PDB entry 8P0T | electron microscopy, 2.65 A resolution | chains D and E of the 28 polymer chains in the assembly

== Chain D ==
Name: Proteasome subunit alpha type
Source organism: Trichomonas vaginalis G3
UniProt: A2DTN3 (A2DTN3_TRIV3); numbering as in UniProt (aligned over 1-235)
Amino-acid sequence (235 residues; each row starts with the number of its first residue):
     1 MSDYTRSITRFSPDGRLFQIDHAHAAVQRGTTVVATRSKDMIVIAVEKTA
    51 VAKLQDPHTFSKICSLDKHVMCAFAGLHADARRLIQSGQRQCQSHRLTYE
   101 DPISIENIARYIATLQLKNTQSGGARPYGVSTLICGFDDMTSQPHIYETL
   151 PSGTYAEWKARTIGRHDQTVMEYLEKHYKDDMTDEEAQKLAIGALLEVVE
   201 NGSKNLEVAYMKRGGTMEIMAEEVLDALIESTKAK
Not modelled in the structure: 1-2, 234-235
Disulfide bonds: Cys64-Cys72

== Chain E ==
Name: Proteasome subunit alpha type
Source organism: Trichomonas vaginalis G3
UniProt: A2FCM7 (A2FCM7_TRIV3); residue numbers follow UniProt; this construct covers 1-251
Amino-acid sequence (251 residues; each row starts with the number of its first residue):
     1 MFNSGSEYDRNVNTFSPDGRLLQVEYAIEAVKLGSSAVAILCPEGVIFAV
    51 EKRLSSQLLIASSVEKVYAIDDHVGVVMAGLAADGRTMVEHMRVEAQNHR
   101 FSFDEPIGIKAVTQSVCDLALAFGEGRRKKGDGQMSRPFGTALLVAGIEN
   151 GKCHLFHTDPSGTYTECRARAIGGGSEGAEALLRDLYKDGMTLHEAEDLA
   201 LSTLRQVIQEKLNENNVEVACARVSTGKFEIYTSEQRQEIVARLPPPIIP
   251 E
Not modelled in the structure: 1-8, 127-133, 247-251

== Interface between chain D and chain E ==
Contacting residue pairs (82):
  Thr5(D) with Glu125(E); Gly126(E); Gln134(E), hydrogen bond
  Arg6(D) with Glu125(E)
  Ser7(D) with Val12(E); Gly124(E), hydrogen bond (side chain-backbone); Glu125(E), hydrogen bond (backbone-side chain); Ser136(E), hydrogen bond (side chain-backbone)
  Thr9(D) with Ser136(E), hydrogen bond (backbone-side chain); Arg137(E)
  Arg10(D) with Arg10(E), hydrogen bond (side chain-backbone); Asn11(E); Val12(E); Gln23(E); Glu125(E), salt bridge
  Phe11(D) with Gln23(E), hydrogen bond (backbone-side chain); Tyr26(E); Ala27(E), hydrophobic; Ala30(E), hydrophobic; Leu81(E), hydrophobic; Arg137(E); Pro138(E); Phe139(E); Gly140(E)
  Ser12(D) with Tyr26(E)
  Pro13(D) with Tyr26(E), hydrophobic; Glu29(E)
  Asp14(D) with Glu29(E); Leu33(E)
  Gly15(D) with Tyr26(E); Glu29(E); Ala30(E); Leu33(E)
  Leu17(D) with Leu81(E), hydrophobic; Arg137(E)
  Arg37(D) with Ile60(E)
  Arg110(D) with Arg86(E)
  Ala113(D) with Arg86(E), hydrogen bond (backbone-side chain)
  Thr114(D) with Arg86(E), hydrogen bond
  Leu117(D) with Ala83(E); Asp84(E); Arg86(E); Thr87(E); Arg137(E)
  Thr120(D) with Ser136(E); Arg137(E), hydrogen bond (backbone-side chain)
  Gln121(D) with Asp84(E), hydrogen bond; Thr87(E); Met135(E); Ser136(E), hydrogen bond (backbone-backbone); Arg137(E); Phe139(E)
  Ser122(D) with Ser136(E)
  Gly123(D) with Ser136(E)
  Ser152(D) with Ala83(E)
  Gly153(D) with Ala83(E); Arg86(E), hydrogen bond (backbone-side chain)
  Thr154(D) with Ala82(E); Ala83(E); Arg86(E)
  Tyr155(D) with Arg86(E)
  Ala156(D) with Leu59(E), hydrophobic; Ser63(E); Val64(E), hydrophobic
  Glu157(D) with Leu59(E); Ile60(E), hydrogen bond (backbone-backbone); Ser63(E), hydrogen bond (backbone-side chain)
  Trp158(D) with Ser55(E); Ser56(E); Leu58(E); Leu59(E); Ile60(E)
  Lys159(D) with Gln57(E), hydrogen bond (side chain-backbone); Leu58(E), hydrogen bond (backbone-backbone); Ile60(E)
  Ala160(D) with Leu58(E)
  Met171(D) with Ser56(E); Leu58(E), hydrophobic
  Leu174(D) with Leu58(E), hydrophobic
  Glu175(D) with Ser56(E), hydrogen bond; Leu58(E)
  Tyr178(D) with Leu58(E), hydrophobic
Other interface residues (no listed pair), chain D (34 interface residues in all): Tyr147
Other interface residues (no listed pair), chain E (34 interface residues in all): Ser62

== Summary ==
Chain D and chain E each contribute 34 residues to their interface; the contacts include 18 hydrogen bonds and
1 salt bridge. Polar contacts include Arg10(D)-Glu125(E), Thr5(D)-Gln134(E) and Ser7(D)-Gly124(E).
Here chain D is Proteasome subunit alpha type and chain E is Proteasome subunit alpha type, both from
Trichomonas vaginalis G3. Entry 8P0T (CryoEM structure of 20S Trichomonas vaginalis proteasome in complex with
proteasome inhibitor CP-17) was determined by electron microscopy (same publication as 8OIX).
